7DA2 - chains C and D of the 5 polymer chains in the assembly; structure by X-ray diffraction, 2.79 A resolution.

== Chain C ==
Protein: Centromere protein S
Organism: Gallus gallus
UniProtKB: E1BSW7 (CENPS_CHICK); residues 5-109 here correspond to UniProt positions 2-106 (UniProt number = residue number - 3)
Chain sequence (107 residues; row label = number of the first residue in the row):
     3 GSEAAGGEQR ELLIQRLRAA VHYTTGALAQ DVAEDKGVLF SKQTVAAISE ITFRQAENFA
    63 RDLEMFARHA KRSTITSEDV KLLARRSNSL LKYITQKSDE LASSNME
Not modelled in the structure: 3-11, 104-109
Sequence notes: expression tag (3-4); engineered mutation Ala29 (Cys26 in E1BSW7), Ala31 (Cys28 in E1BSW7), Ala58 (Cys55 in E1BSW7)

== Chain D ==
Protein: Centromere protein X
Organism: Gallus gallus
UniProtKB: P0DJH7 (CENPX_CHICK); residues 4-82 here correspond to UniProt positions 2-80 (UniProt number = residue number - 2)
Chain sequence (81 residues; each row starts with the number of its first residue):
     2 GYEEREGGFR KETVERLLRL HFRDGRTRVN GDALLLMAEL LKVFVREAAA RAARQAQAED
    62 LEKVDIEHVE KVLPQLLLDF V
Not modelled in the structure: 2-8
Sequence notes: expression tag (2-3)

== Interface between chain C and chain D ==
Pairs across the interface - 86 pairs, chain C then chain D:
  Arg18(C) - Arg17(D)
  Leu19(C) - Arg17(D)
  Leu19(C) - Leu18(D)  hydrophobic
  Leu19(C) - Leu21(D)  hydrophobic
  Val23(C) - Leu18(D)  hydrophobic
  Thr26(C) - Gly9(D)
  Thr26(C) - Phe10(D)
  Thr27(C) - Val46(D)
  Leu30(C) - Phe10(D)  hydrophobic
  Leu30(C) - Lys43(D)
  Leu30(C) - Val46(D)  hydrophobic
  Val34(C) - Ala50(D)
  Val34(C) - Ala51(D)
  Lys38(C) - Ala54(D)
  Lys38(C) - Gln58(D)
  Val40(C) - Glu63(D)
  Leu41(C) - Glu63(D)  hydrogen bond (backbone-backbone)
  Leu41(C) - Lys64(D)
  Leu41(C) - Val65(D)  hydrogen bond (backbone-backbone)
  Phe42(C) - Ala50(D)
  Phe42(C) - Val65(D)  hydrophobic
  Ser43(C) - Lys64(D)
  Ser43(C) - Val65(D)  hydrogen bond (backbone-backbone)
  Ser43(C) - Asp66(D)
  Gln45(C) - Ile67(D)
  Thr46(C) - Val65(D)  hydrogen bond (side chain-backbone)
  Thr46(C) - Asp66(D)  hydrogen bond (side chain-backbone)
  Thr46(C) - Ile67(D)  hydrogen bond (side chain-backbone)
  Thr46(C) - Val70(D)
  Ile50(C) - Ala49(D)  hydrophobic
  Ile53(C) - Phe45(D)  hydrophobic
  Ile53(C) - Val70(D)  hydrophobic
  Ile53(C) - Leu74(D)  hydrophobic
  Thr54(C) - Phe10(D)
  Thr54(C) - Phe45(D)
  Thr54(C) - Val46(D)
  Phe55(C) - Leu18(D)  hydrophobic
  Gln57(C) - Phe45(D)
  Gln57(C) - Leu78(D)
  Glu59(C) - His22(D)
  Phe61(C) - Met38(D)  hydrophobic
  Phe61(C) - Leu41(D)  hydrophobic
  Ala62(C) - Leu19(D)  hydrophobic
  Ala62(C) - Phe23(D)
  Arg63(C) - His22(D)  hydrogen bond (side chain-backbone)
  Arg63(C) - Arg24(D)
  Asp64(C) - Val82(D)
  Leu65(C) - Met38(D)  hydrophobic
  Glu66(C) - Phe23(D)
  Glu66(C) - Arg24(D)  hydrogen bond (side chain-backbone)
  Glu66(C) - Asp25(D)  hydrogen bond (side chain-backbone)
  Glu66(C) - Thr28(D)  hydrogen bond
  Arg70(C) - Asp25(D)  salt bridge
  Ser75(C) - Arg27(D)  hydrogen bond
  Ser75(C) - Thr28(D)
  Ser75(C) - Arg29(D)  hydrogen bond (backbone-backbone)
  Thr76(C) - Arg29(D)
  Ile77(C) - Phe23(D)  hydrophobic
  Ile77(C) - Thr28(D)
  Ile77(C) - Arg29(D)  hydrogen bond (backbone-backbone)
  Ile77(C) - Val30(D)
  Ile77(C) - Asn31(D)  hydrogen bond (backbone-backbone)
  Ile77(C) - Ala34(D)
  Thr78(C) - Ala34(D)
  Ser79(C) - Asp33(D)
  Ser79(C) - Ala34(D)
  Ser79(C) - Leu37(D)
  Val82(C) - Ala34(D)  hydrophobic
  Val82(C) - Leu37(D)  hydrophobic
  Val82(C) - Met38(D)  hydrophobic
  Leu85(C) - Met38(D)  hydrophobic
  Leu85(C) - Leu41(D)  hydrophobic
  Leu85(C) - Phe81(D)
  Leu85(C) - Val82(D)
  Arg87(C) - Val82(D)
  Arg88(C) - Val82(D)
  Leu92(C) - Asp80(D)
  Leu92(C) - Phe81(D)  hydrophobic
  Tyr95(C) - Glu40(D)
  Tyr95(C) - Val44(D)
  Ile96(C) - Leu37(D)
  Ile96(C) - Leu41(D)  hydrophobic
  Lys99(C) - Glu40(D)  salt bridge
  Ser100(C) - Leu37(D)
  Leu103(C) - Asp33(D)
  Leu103(C) - Leu37(D)  hydrophobic
Other interface residues (no listed pair), chain C (50 interface residues in all): Leu15, Ile16, Ala31, Asp37, Gly39, Ala49, Ala58, Ser89
Other interface residues (no listed pair), chain D (45 interface residues in all): Thr14, Leu42, Arg47, Leu77

== Overview ==
The interface between chain C and chain D involves 50 residues on one side and 45 on the other; the contacts
include 14 hydrogen bonds and 2 salt bridges. Polar pairs include Arg70(C)-Asp25(D), Lys99(C)-Glu40(D) and
Thr46(C)-Val65(D).
Chain C is Centromere protein S and chain D is Centromere protein X, both from Gallus gallus; the structure,
The crystal structure of the chicken FANCM-MHF complex, was determined by X-ray diffraction, deposited
together with 7DA0 and 7DA1.
